PDB entry 6B9Y | X-ray diffraction, 2.14 A resolution | chains A and E of the 5 polymer chains in the assembly

Chain A:
Molecule: Trastuzumab Fab light chain
From: Homo sapiens
UniProtKB: P01834 (IGKC_HUMAN); residues 108-214 here correspond to UniProt positions 1-107 (UniProt number = residue number - 107)
Sequence (214 residues; numbered 1 to 214; the number before each row is that of its first residue):
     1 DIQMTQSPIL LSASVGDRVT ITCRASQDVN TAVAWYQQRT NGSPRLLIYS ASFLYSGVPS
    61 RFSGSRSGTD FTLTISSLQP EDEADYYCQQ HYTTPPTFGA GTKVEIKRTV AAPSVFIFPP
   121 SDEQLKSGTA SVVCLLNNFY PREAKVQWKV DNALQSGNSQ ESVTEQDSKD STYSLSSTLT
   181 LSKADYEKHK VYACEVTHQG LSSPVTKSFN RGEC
Cystine bridges: Cys23-Cys88, Cys134-Cys194

Chain E:
Molecule: Protein L
From: Finegoldia magna
UniProtKB: Q51918 (Q51918_FINMA); residues 21-81 here correspond to UniProt positions 477-537 (UniProt number = residue number + 456)
Sequence (64 residues; row label = number of the first residue in the row):
    18 GSEVTIKVNL IFADGKIQTA EFKGTFEEAT AEAYRYAALL AKVNGEYTAD LEDGGNHMNI
    78 KFAG
Not modelled in the structure: 18
Differences from the reference sequence: expression tag (18-20); engineered mutation Ile34 (Thr490 in Q51918), Ala55 (Asp511 in Q51918), Asn73 (Tyr529 in Q51918), His74 (Thr530 in Q51918), Met75 (Ile531 in Q51918)

Chain A / chain E interface:
Residue-residue contacts (30; chain A residue first):
  Ser7(A) - Glu49(E)  hydrogen bond
  Pro8(A) - Ala37(E)  hydrophobic
  Pro8(A) - Glu38(E)
  Pro8(A) - Phe39(E)  hydrophobic
  Ile9(A) - Glu38(E)  hydrogen bond (backbone-backbone)
  Ile9(A) - Phe39(E)  hydrophobic
  Ile9(A) - Lys40(E)
  Leu10(A) - Ala37(E)
  Leu10(A) - Glu38(E)  hydrogen bond (backbone-backbone)
  Leu11(A) - Leu27(E)  hydrophobic
  Leu11(A) - Gln35(E)
  Leu11(A) - Thr36(E)
  Leu11(A) - Ala37(E)  hydrophobic
  Leu11(A) - Tyr53(E)
  Ser12(A) - Gln35(E)
  Ser12(A) - Thr36(E)  hydrogen bond (backbone-backbone)
  Ala13(A) - Gln35(E)
  Asp17(A) - Lys33(E)
  Asp17(A) - Gln35(E)  hydrogen bond
  Arg18(A) - Gln35(E)  hydrogen bond (backbone-side chain)
  Arg18(A) - Val60(E)
  Thr20(A) - Tyr53(E)  hydrogen bond (backbone-side chain)
  Thr20(A) - Leu56(E)
  Thr20(A) - Leu57(E)
  Thr22(A) - Leu56(E)
  Arg24(A) - Glu49(E)  salt bridge
  Arg24(A) - Arg52(E)
  Thr72(A) - Leu56(E)
  Lys107(A) - Ile34(E)
  Lys107(A) - Thr36(E)  hydrogen bond
Interface residues without a listed pair, chain A (17 interface residues in all): Thr5, Val19, Asp70

Summary:
17 residues of chain A and 15 residues of chain E are in contact, with 8 hydrogen bonds and 1 salt bridge.
Polar contacts include Arg24(A)-Glu49(E), Ser7(A)-Glu49(E) and Asp17(A)-Gln35(E).
Chain A is Trastuzumab Fab light chain (Homo sapiens) and chain E is Protein L (Finegoldia magna); the
structure, Trastuzumab Fab v3 in complex with 5-phenyl meditope variant, was determined by X-ray diffraction
together with 6B9Z, 6BAE and 6BAH from the same study.
